PDB entry 9C25 | X-ray diffraction, 1.60 A resolution | chain A

[Chain A]
Protein: Cyan thermostable protein 1.0
From: synthetic construct
Notes: engineered mutation(s): Y67W, W143L, E144I, P145D, S146A, I199T (relative to thermal green protein)
Amino-acid sequence (249 residues; each row starts with the number of its first residue; note: 2 numbers in that range are skipped by the numbering (no residue carries them; nothing is unmodelled there)):
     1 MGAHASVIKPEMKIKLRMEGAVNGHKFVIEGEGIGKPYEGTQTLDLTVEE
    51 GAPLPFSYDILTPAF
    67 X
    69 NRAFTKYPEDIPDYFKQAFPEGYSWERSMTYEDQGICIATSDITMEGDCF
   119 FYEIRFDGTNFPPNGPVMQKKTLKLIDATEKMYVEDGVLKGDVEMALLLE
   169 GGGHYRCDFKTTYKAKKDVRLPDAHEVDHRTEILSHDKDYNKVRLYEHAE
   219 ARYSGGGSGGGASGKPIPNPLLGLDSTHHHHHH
Not modelled in the structure: 1-5, 223-251
Modified residues: 4M9 ((4Z)-4-imino-4-[(4Z)-4-(1H-indol-3-ylmethylidene)-5-oxo-1-(2-oxoethyl)-4,5-dihydro-1H-imidazol-2-yl]butanamide) at position 67
Covalently attached groups: covalent link Phe65-4M9_67; covalent link 4M9_67-Asn69

[In short]
Chain A is Cyan thermostable protein 1.0 (synthetic construct); the structure, Cyan thermostable protein (CTP)
1.0 at pH 8.5, was determined by X-ray diffraction (same publication as 9C23, 9C26 and 9CXP).
